PDB entry 8EHQ | electron microscopy, 3.00 A resolution | chains D and R of the 9 polymer chains in the assembly

== Chain D ==
Molecule: DNA-directed RNA polymerase subunit beta'
From: Mycobacterium tuberculosis H37Rv
Notes: EC 2.7.7.6
Reference sequence: P9WGY7 (RPOC_MYCTU); numbering as in UniProt (aligned over 1-1316)
Sequence (1316 residues; numbered 1 to 1316; the number before each row is that of its first residue):
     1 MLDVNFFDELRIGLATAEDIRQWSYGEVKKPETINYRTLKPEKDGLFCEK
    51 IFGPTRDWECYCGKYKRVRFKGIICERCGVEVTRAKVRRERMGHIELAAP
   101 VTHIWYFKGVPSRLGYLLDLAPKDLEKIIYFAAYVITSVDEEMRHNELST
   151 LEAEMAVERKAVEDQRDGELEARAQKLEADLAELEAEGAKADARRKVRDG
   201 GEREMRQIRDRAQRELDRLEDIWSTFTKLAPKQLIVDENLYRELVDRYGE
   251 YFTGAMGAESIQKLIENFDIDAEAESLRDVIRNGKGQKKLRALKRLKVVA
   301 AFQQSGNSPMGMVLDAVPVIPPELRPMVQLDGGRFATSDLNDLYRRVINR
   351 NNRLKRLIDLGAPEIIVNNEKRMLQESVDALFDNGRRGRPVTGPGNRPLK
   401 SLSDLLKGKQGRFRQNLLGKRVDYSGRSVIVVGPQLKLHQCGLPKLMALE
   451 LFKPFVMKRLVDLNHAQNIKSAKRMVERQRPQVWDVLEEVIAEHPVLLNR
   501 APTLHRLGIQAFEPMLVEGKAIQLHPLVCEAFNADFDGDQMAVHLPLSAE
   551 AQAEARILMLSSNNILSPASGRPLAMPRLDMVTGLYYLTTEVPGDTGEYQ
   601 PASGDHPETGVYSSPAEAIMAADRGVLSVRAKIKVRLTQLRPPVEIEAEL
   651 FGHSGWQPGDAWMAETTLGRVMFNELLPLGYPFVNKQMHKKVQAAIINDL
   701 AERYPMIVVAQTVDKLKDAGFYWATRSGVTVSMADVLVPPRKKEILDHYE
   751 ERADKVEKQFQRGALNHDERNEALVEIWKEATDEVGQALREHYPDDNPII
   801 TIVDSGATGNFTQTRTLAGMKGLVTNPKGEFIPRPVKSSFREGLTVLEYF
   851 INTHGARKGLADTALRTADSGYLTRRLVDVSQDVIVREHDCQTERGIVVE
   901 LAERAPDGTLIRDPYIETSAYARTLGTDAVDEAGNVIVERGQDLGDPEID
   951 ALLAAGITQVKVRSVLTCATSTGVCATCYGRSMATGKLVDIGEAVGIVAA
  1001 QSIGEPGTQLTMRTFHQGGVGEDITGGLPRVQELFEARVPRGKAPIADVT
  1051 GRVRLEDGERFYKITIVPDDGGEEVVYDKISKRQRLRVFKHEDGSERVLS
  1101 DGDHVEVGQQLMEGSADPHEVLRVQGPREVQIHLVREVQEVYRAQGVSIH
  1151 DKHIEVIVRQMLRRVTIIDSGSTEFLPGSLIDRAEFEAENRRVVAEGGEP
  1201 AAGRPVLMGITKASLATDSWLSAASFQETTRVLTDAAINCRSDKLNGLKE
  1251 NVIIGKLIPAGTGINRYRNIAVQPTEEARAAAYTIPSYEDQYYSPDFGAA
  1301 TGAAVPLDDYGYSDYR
Not modelled in the structure: 1, 1015-1022, 1283-1316
Bound ions: Zn2+ site 1: Cys60, Cys62, Cys75, Cys78; Mg2+: Asp535, Asp537, Asp539 (shared with A30(R) of chain R); Zn2+ site 2: Cys891, Cys968, Cys975, Cys978
Curated features (UniProtKB/Swiss-Prot):
  - binding site (Zn(2+)): Cys60, Cys62, Cys75, Cys78, Cys891, Cys968, Cys975, Cys978
  - binding site (Mg(2+)): Asp535, Asp537, Asp539

== Chain R ==
Molecule: 30-nt RNA strand
Sequence (30 nucleotides; numbered 1 to 30; the number before each row is that of its first residue):
     1 UCCGAAGCUUCGGCUUCGGCAGGAGAGGUA
Not modelled in the structure: 1
Bound ions: Mg2+: A30 (shared with Asp535(D), Asp537(D), Asp539(D) of chain D)

== Interface between chain D and chain R ==
Pairs across the interface - 8 pairs, chain D then chain R:
  Arg67(D) with U15(R), hydrogen bond to the phosphate; U16(R), salt bridge to the phosphate
  Val328(D) with A21(R), phosphate contact
  Lys470(D) with G4(R), salt bridge to the phosphate
  Arg500(D) with A30(R), sugar contact
  Asp535(D) with A30(R), phosphate contact
  Asp537(D) with A30(R), phosphate contact
  Asp539(D) with A30(R), hydrogen bond to the sugar
Interface residues without a listed pair, chain D (11 interface residues in all): Gln329, Leu330, Arg397, Gly538
Interface residues without a listed pair, chain R (8 interface residues in all): G22, G23, U29

== In short ==
11 residues of chain D face 8 of chain R across their interface, with 2 hydrogen bonds and 2 salt bridges.
Polar pairs include Asp539(D)-A30(R), Arg67(D)-U15(R) and Arg67(D)-U16(R). UniProt lists 8 Zn2+-binding
residues and 3 Mg2+-binding residues on chain D.
Here chain D is DNA-directed RNA polymerase subunit beta' (Mycobacterium tuberculosis H37Rv) and chain R is a
30-nt RNA strand. Entry 8EHQ (Mycobacterium tuberculosis paused transcription complex with Bacillus subtilis
NusG) was determined by electron microscopy together with 8EJ3, 8EOE, 8EOF, 8EOS, 8EOT and 8EXY from the same
study.
